PDB entry 3S3X | X-ray diffraction, 2.99 A resolution | chains A and C of the 6 polymer chains in the assembly

== Chain A (and C) ==
Protein: Amiloride-sensitive cation channel 2, neuronal
Organism: Gallus gallus
Notes: fragment: sequence database residues 26-463; chain C of this document is another copy of the same molecule, construct and numbering; everything in this record applies to it too
Reference sequence: Q1XA76 (ACCN2_CHICK); residues 26-463 here = UniProt positions 26-463
Chain sequence (459 residues; row label = number of the first residue in the row):
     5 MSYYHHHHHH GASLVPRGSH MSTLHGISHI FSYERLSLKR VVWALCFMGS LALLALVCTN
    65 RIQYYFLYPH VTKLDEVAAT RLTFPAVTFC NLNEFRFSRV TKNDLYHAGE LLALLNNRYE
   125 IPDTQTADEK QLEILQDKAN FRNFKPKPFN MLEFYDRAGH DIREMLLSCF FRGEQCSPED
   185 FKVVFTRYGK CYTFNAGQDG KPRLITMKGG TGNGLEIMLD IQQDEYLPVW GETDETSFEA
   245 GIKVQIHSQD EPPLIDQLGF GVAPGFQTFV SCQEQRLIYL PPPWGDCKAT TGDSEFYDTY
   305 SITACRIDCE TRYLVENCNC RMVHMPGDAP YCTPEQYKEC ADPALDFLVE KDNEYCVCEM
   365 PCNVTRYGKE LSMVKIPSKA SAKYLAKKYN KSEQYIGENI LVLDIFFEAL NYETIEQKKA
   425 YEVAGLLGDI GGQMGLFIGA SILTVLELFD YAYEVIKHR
Disordered / not traced: 5-44, 293-295, 449-463 (chain C: 5-49, 294-297, 450-463)
Differences from the reference sequence: expression tag (5-25)
Swiss-Prot annotation at these positions:
  - motif: Gly-443 to Ser-445 (GAS motif)
  - site: Glu-80 (Involved in channel desensitization), Asp-356 (Involved in proton-dependent gating)
  - glycosylation (N-linked (GlcNAc...) asparagine): Asn-367, Asn-394
  - mutagenesis: Glu-80 (E80A: Strongly increases speed of desensitization), Asp-346 (D346N: Loss of pH-gated channel activity), Asp-350 (D350N: Loss of pH-gated channel activity)
Disulfide bonds: Cys-94/Cys-195, Cys-173/Cys-180, Cys-291/Cys-366, Cys-309/Cys-362, Cys-313/Cys-360, Cys-322/Cys-344, Cys-324/Cys-336
Covalent attachments: N-acetylglucosamine (NAG) linked to Asn-367, Asn-394
Metal / ion sites: K+: Asp-260, Glu-314
Reported in the primary citation:
  - conformationally variable residues (side-chain flip): Glu-417
  - specificity-determining residues: Phe-174, Glu-178, Gln-179, Thr-215, Phe-351, Glu-354 (by similarity / conservation)

== How chain A and chain C interact ==
Pairs across the interface (91; chain A residue first):
  Val-61(A) with Gly-436(C)
  Arg-65(A) with Asp-433(C), salt bridge
  His-74(A) with Asp-79(C)
  Thr-76(A) with Leu-78(C), hydrogen bond (side chain-backbone); Asp-79(C), hydrogen bond
  Thr-130(A) with Lys-387(C); Tyr-388(C); Lys-391(C)
  Gln-227(A) with Ser-382(C); Lys-383(C), hydrogen bond (side chain-backbone)
  Leu-231(A) with Ala-384(C)
  Val-233(A) with Ser-385(C); Tyr-388(C)
  Trp-234(A) with Tyr-388(C)
  Glu-236(A) with Tyr-388(C), hydrogen bond; Lys-392(C), salt bridge
  Ser-241(A) with Ser-382(C); Ser-385(C)
  Phe-242(A) with Ile-380(C); Pro-381(C); Ser-382(C), hydrogen bond (backbone-backbone); Ser-385(C), hydrogen bond (backbone-side chain); Tyr-388(C), hydrophobic; Leu-389(C), hydrophobic
  Glu-243(A) with Gln-271(C); Val-378(C); Lys-379(C); Ser-382(C)
  Ala-244(A) with Val-378(C); Lys-379(C), hydrogen bond (backbone-backbone); Ser-382(C)
  Ile-246(A) with Val-378(C)
  Lys-247(A) with Phe-273(C)
  Asp-260(A) with Thr-215(C), hydrogen bond (backbone-side chain)
  Gln-261(A) with Gly-213(C); Gly-214(C); Thr-215(C), hydrogen bond (backbone-backbone); Gly-216(C), hydrogen bond (side chain-backbone); Phe-410(C)
  Leu-262(A) with Gly-214(C)
  Phe-264(A) with Ser-376(C)
  Gly-265(A) with Ser-376(C), hydrogen bond (backbone-side chain); Met-377(C); Val-378(C)
  Val-266(A) with Met-377(C), hydrogen bond (backbone-backbone); Val-378(C)
  Ala-267(A) with Met-377(C), hydrogen bond (backbone-backbone); Val-378(C), hydrophobic; Lys-379(C)
  Pro-268(A) with Lys-379(C)
  Phe-270(A) with Phe-270(C), hydrophobic
  Leu-281(A) with Glu-80(C); Leu-414(C), hydrophobic
  Tyr-283(A) with Glu-80(C), hydrogen bond (side chain-backbone); Val-81(C), hydrophobic; Leu-414(C)
  Arg-310(A) with Gly-213(C), hydrogen bond (side chain-backbone)
  Leu-352(A) with Lys-212(C), hydrogen bond (backbone-side chain)
  Val-353(A) with Lys-212(C), hydrogen bond (backbone-side chain); Asn-217(C), hydrogen bond (backbone-side chain)
  Glu-354(A) with Arg-176(C); Gly-177(C); Gly-216(C); Asn-217(C)
  Lys-355(A) with Glu-178(C), salt bridge
  Asp-356(A) with Lys-212(C), hydrogen bond (backbone-side chain)
  Asn-357(A) with Arg-176(C); Met-211(C); Lys-212(C)
  Met-364(A) with Ala-82(C), hydrophobic
  Val-368(A) with Leu-414(C), hydrophobic
  Arg-370(A) with Glu-80(C); Gln-277(C), hydrogen bond; Glu-412(C), salt bridge; Leu-414(C)
  Lys-373(A) with Glu-374(C), salt bridge
  Leu-375(A) with Leu-375(C); Ser-376(C)
  Glu-402(A) with Lys-383(C)
  Ile-419(A) with Leu-78(C), hydrophobic; Glu-80(C)
  Gln-421(A) with Asp-79(C), hydrogen bond
  Gly-436(A) with Leu-440(C)
  Gln-437(A) with Leu-440(C)
  Gly-439(A) with Leu-447(C)
  Leu-440(A) with Leu-440(C); Gly-443(C); Ala-444(C); Leu-447(C)
  Gly-443(A) with Leu-447(C)
  Ala-444(A) with Leu-447(C)
Also at the interface, not in a pair above, chain A (61 interface residues in all): Cys-50, Leu-57, Leu-78, Leu-96, Thr-128, Tyr-230, Pro-232, Gly-235, Gln-279, Tyr-371, Gly-372, Met-377, Leu-447
Also at the interface, not in a pair above, chain C (50 interface residues in all): Met-222, Val-406, Ala-413, Gly-439, Ile-446

== Overview ==
61 residues of chain A and 50 residues of chain C are in contact; the contacts include 21 hydrogen bonds and 5
salt bridges. Among the polar pairs are Arg-65(A)/Asp-433(C), Glu-236(A)/Lys-392(C) and Lys-355(A)/Glu-178(C).
Covalently linked N-acetylglucosamine: at Asn-367(A) and Asn-394(A). From the paper: specificity determinants
Phe-174(A), Glu-178(A) and Gln-179(A) among others; conformational variability at Glu-417(A).
Chain A and chain C are both Amiloride-sensitive cation channel 2, neuronal (Gallus gallus); the structure,
Structure of chicken acid-sensing ion channel 1 AT 3.0 A resolution in complex with psalmotoxin, was
determined by X-ray diffraction, deposited together with 3S3W.
